8DLJ - chains B and C of the 4 polymer chains in the assembly; structure by electron microscopy, 2.91 A resolution.

Chain B (and C):
Name: Spike glycoprotein
Source organism: Severe acute respiratory syndrome coronavirus 2
Notes: chain C of this document is another copy of the same molecule, construct and numbering; everything in this record applies to it too
UniProt: P0DTC2 (SPIKE_SARS2); residue numbers follow UniProt; this construct covers 1-1208
Chain sequence (1288 residues; numbered 1 to 1288; the number before each row is that of its first residue):
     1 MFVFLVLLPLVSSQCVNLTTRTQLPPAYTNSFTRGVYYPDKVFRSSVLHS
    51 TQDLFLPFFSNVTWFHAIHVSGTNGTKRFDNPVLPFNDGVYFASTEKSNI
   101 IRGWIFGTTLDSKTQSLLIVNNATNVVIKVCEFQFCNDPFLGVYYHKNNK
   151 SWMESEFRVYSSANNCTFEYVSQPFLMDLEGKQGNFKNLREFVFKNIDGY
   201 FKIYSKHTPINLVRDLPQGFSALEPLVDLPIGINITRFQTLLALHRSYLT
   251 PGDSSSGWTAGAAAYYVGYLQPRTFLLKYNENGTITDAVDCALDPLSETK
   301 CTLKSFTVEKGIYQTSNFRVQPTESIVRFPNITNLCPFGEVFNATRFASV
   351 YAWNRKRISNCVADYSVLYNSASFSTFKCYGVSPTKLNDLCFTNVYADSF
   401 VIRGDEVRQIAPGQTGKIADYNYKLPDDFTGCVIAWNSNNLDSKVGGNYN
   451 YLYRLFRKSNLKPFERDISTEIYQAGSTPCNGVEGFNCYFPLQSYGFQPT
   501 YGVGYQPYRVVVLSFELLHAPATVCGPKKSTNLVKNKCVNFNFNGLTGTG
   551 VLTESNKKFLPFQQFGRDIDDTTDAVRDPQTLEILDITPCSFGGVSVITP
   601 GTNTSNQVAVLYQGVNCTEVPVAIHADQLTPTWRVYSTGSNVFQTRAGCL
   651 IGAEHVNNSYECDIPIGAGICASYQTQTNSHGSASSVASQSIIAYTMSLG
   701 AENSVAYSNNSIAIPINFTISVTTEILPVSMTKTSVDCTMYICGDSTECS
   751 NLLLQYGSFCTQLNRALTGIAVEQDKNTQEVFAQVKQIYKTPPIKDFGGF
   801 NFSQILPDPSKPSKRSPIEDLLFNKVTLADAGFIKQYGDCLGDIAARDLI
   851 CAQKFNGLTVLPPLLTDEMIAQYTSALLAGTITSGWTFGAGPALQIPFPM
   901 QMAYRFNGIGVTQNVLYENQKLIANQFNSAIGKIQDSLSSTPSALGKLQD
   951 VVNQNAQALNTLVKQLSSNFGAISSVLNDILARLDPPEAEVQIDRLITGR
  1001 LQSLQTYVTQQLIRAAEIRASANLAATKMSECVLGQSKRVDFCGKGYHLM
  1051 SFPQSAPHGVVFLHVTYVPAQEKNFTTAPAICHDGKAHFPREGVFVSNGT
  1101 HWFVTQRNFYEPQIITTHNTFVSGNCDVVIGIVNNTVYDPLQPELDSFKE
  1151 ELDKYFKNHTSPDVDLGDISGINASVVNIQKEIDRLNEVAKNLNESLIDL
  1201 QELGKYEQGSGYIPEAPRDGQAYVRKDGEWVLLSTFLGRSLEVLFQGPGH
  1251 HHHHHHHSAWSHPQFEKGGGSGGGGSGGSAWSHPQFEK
Unresolved in the structure: 1-13, 69-76, 144-152, 177-184, 248-256, 621-640, 676-690, 828-855, 1148-1288
Construct notes: conflict Tyr501 (Asn in P0DTC2), Asp570 (Ala in P0DTC2), Gly614 (Asp in P0DTC2), His681 (Pro in P0DTC2), Gly682 (Arg in P0DTC2), Ser683 (Arg in P0DTC2), Ser685 (Arg in P0DTC2), Ile716 (Thr in P0DTC2), Pro817 (Phe in P0DTC2), Pro892 (Ala in P0DTC2), Pro899 (Ala in P0DTC2), Pro942 (Ala in P0DTC2), Ala982 (Ser in P0DTC2), Pro986 (Lys in P0DTC2), Pro987 (Val in P0DTC2), His1118 (Asp in P0DTC2); expression tag (1209-1288)
UniProt features mapped onto this chain:
  - region: Asn280 to Cys301 (Putative superantigen), Arg403 to Asp405 (Integrin-binding motif), Asn448 to Phe456 (Immunodominant HLA epitope recognized by the CD8+), Ser816 to Tyr837 (Fusion peptide 1), Lys835 to Phe855 (Fusion peptide 2), Asp1163 to Glu1202 (Heptad repeat 2)
  - site: Arg815, Ser816 (Cleavage)
  - glycosylation: Asn17 (N-linked (GlcNAc...) (complex) asparagine), Asn61 (N-linked (GlcNAc...) (hybrid) asparagine), Asn74 (N-linked (GlcNAc...) (complex) asparagine), Asn122 (N-linked (GlcNAc...) (hybrid) asparagine), Asn149 (N-linked (GlcNAc...) (complex) asparagine), Asn165 (N-linked (GlcNAc...) (complex) asparagine), Asn234 (N-linked (GlcNAc...) (high mannose) asparagine), Asn282 (N-linked (GlcNAc...) (complex) asparagine), Thr323 (O-linked (GalNAc) threonine), Ser325 (O-linked (HexNAc...) serine), Asn331 (N-linked (GlcNAc...) (complex) asparagine), Asn343 (N-linked (GlcNAc...) (complex) asparagine), Asn603 (N-linked (GlcNAc...) (hybrid) asparagine), Asn616 (N-linked (GlcNAc...) (complex) asparagine), Asn657 (N-linked (GlcNAc...) (complex) asparagine), Thr676 (O-linked (GlcNAc...) threonine), Thr678 (O-linked (GlcNAc...) threonine), Asn709 (N-linked (GlcNAc...) (high mannose) asparagine), Asn717 (N-linked (GlcNAc...) (hybrid) asparagine), Asn801 (N-linked (GlcNAc...) (hybrid) asparagine) and 6 more in UniProt
  - natural variant: Leu5 (L5F: In strain: Iota/B.1.526), Ser13 (S13I: In strain: Epsilon/B.1.427/B.1.429), Leu18 (L18F: In strain: Beta/B.1.351, Gamma/P.1 and 1 more), Thr19 (T19I: In strain: Omicron/BQ.1.1, Omicron/XBB.1.5 and 1 more; T19R: In strain: Delta/B.1.617.2, Omicron/BA.2 and 4 more), Thr20 (T20N: In strain: Gamma/P.1), Leu24 to Ala27 (sequence variant, change not given here; In strain: Omicron/BA.2, Omicron/BA.2.12.1 and 6 more), Pro26 (P26S: In strain: Gamma/P.1), Gln52 (Q52H: In strain: Omicron/EG.5.1), Ala67 (A67V: In strain: Eta/B.1.525, Omicron/BA.1), His69 to Val70 (deletion: In strain: Alpha/B.1.1.7, Eta/B.1.525 and 5 more), Gly75 (G75V: In strain: Lambda/C.37), Thr76 (T76I: In strain: Lambda/C.37), 81 further natural variant entries in UniProt
  - mutagenesis: His69 to Val70 (Increased incorporation of cleaved spike into virions), Asn121 (N121Q: Partial loss of biliverdin affinity), Arg190 (R190K: Partial loss of biliverdin affinity), Asn234 (N234Q: Increased resistance to neutralizing antibodies), Asn331 (N331Q: Reduced viral infectivity), Asn343 (N343Q: Reduced viral infectivity), Leu452 (L452R: Increased resistance to neutralizing antibodies. Decreases HLA binding to NF9 epitope. Increased binding affinity to human ACE2), Tyr453 (Y453F: Decreased HLA binding to NF9 epitope. Increased binding affinity to human ACE2), Ala475 (A475V: Increased resistance to neutralizing antibodies), Val483 (V483A: Increased resistance to neutralizing antibodies), Glu484 (E484D: Increased replication in human TMEM106B overexpressing cells), Phe490 (F490L: Increased resistance to neutralizing antibodies and human covalescent sera neutralization), 8 further mutagenesis entries in UniProt
Disulfide bonds: Cys15-Cys136, Cys131-Cys166, Cys291-Cys301, Cys336-Cys361, Cys379-Cys432, Cys391-Cys525, Cys480-Cys488, Cys538-Cys590, Cys617-Cys649, Cys662-Cys671, Cys738-Cys760, Cys743-Cys749, Cys1032-Cys1043, Cys1082-Cys1126
Glycans and other covalent adducts: N-acetylglucosamine (NAG) linked to Asn17, Asn61, Asn122, Asn165, Asn234, Asn282, Asn331, Asn343, Asn709, Asn717, Asn801, Asn1074, Asn1098, Asn1134
From the paper describing this entry:
  - self-association interface (contacts with another copy of this molecule); pairs are residue here / residue on that copy: Asp570-Asn960 (hydrogen bond)
  - contacts within the chain: Asp570-Thr572 (hydrogen bond)

Interface between chain B and chain C:
Pairs across the interface (166; chain B residue first):
  Arg319(B) with Asp737(C), salt bridge; Met740(C), hydrogen bond; Gly744(C)
  Arg357(B) with Cys166(C), hydrogen bond (side chain-backbone); Thr167(C), hydrogen bond (side chain-backbone); Phe168(C)
  Ser359(B) with Thr167(C)
  Asn360(B) with Phe168(C); Glu169(C), hydrogen bond (side chain-backbone)
  Ala520(B) with Gly232(C)
  Pro521(B) with Gly199(C); Tyr200(C), hydrophobic; Pro230(C), hydrophobic; Gly232(C)
  Asn540(B) with Asp745(C)
  Thr547(B) with Asn978(C)
  Thr549(B) with Asp745(C), hydrogen bond
  Phe559(B) with Phe43(C), hydrophobic
  Leu560(B) with Asn282(C)
  Phe562(B) with Tyr38(C); Lys41(C); Glu224(C); Pro225(C), hydrophobic
  Gln563(B) with Lys41(C); Val42(C), hydrogen bond (side chain-backbone); Phe43(C); Gly283(C)
  Gln564(B) with Lys41(C), hydrogen bond (backbone-backbone)
  Phe565(B) with Lys41(C), hydrogen bond (backbone-backbone); Val42(C); Phe43(C), hydrogen bond (backbone-backbone)
  Gly566(B) with Phe43(C)
  Arg567(B) with Val42(C); Phe43(C), hydrogen bond (backbone-backbone)
  Ile569(B) with Val47(C), hydrophobic; Lys964(C)
  Asp570(B) with Asn960(C); Val963(C); Lys964(C)
  Asp571(B) with His49(C), salt bridge; Lys964(C), salt bridge
  Thr572(B) with Asn856(C); Val963(C)
  Phe592(B) with Met740(C), hydrophobic; Gly857(C); Leu858(C); Thr859(C)
  Gln613(B) with Leu861(C)
  Arg646(B) with Thr866(C)
  Ala647(B) with Pro862(C), hydrophobic
  Pro665(B) with Leu864(C), hydrophobic
  Gly667(B) with Leu864(C)
  Ala668(B) with Pro863(C), hydrogen bond (backbone-backbone); Leu864(C); Thr866(C)
  Gly669(B) with Leu864(C), hydrogen bond (backbone-backbone); Met869(C)
  Met697(B) with Leu864(C); Leu865(C), hydrophobic; Met869(C), hydrophobic
  Leu699(B) with Ile788(C), hydrophobic; Met869(C); Gln872(C); Tyr873(C), hydrophobic
  Gly700(B) with Lys786(C); Ile788(C)
  Ala701(B) with Lys786(C), hydrogen bond (backbone-backbone); Gln787(C); Ile788(C), hydrogen bond (backbone-backbone)
  Glu702(B) with Ile788(C); Lys790(C), salt bridge
  Asn703(B) with Gln787(C), hydrogen bond; Ile788(C), hydrogen bond (backbone-backbone); Tyr789(C); Lys790(C)
  Val705(B) with Tyr789(C), hydrophobic; Thr883(C); Ala893(C), hydrophobic; Gln895(C)
  Ala706(B) with Gln895(C)
  Tyr707(B) with Pro792(C), hydrophobic; Asp796(C); Phe797(C), hydrophobic; Thr883(C); Ile896(C); Pro897(C), hydrophobic; Phe898(C), hydrogen bond (side chain-backbone)
  Ser708(B) with Pro897(C)
  Asn709(B) with Asp796(C); Pro897(C)
  Ser711(B) with Gln895(C); Pro897(C)
  Ile712(B) with Gln895(C); Ile896(C), hydrophobic
  Ala713(B) with Leu894(C); Gln895(C), hydrogen bond (backbone-backbone)
  Pro715(B) with Leu894(C), hydrophobic
  Gln957(B) with Arg765(C), hydrogen bond
  Thr961(B) with Ser758(C); Gln762(C), hydrogen bond
  Gln965(B) with Tyr756(C); Gly757(C); Ser758(C), hydrogen bond (side chain-backbone); Phe759(C)
  Ser968(B) with Gln755(C); Tyr756(C); Gly757(C)
  Asn969(B) with Gln755(C), hydrogen bond
  Phe970(B) with Gln755(C), hydrogen bond (backbone-backbone); Tyr756(C), hydrophobic
  Gly971(B) with Gln755(C)
  Asp985(B) with Thr415(C)
  Pro987(B) with Gly413(C); Asp427(C)
  Arg995(B) with Tyr756(C); Asp994(C), salt bridge
  Gln1002(B) with Phe759(C); Leu1001(C)
  Ser1003(B) with Phe759(C)
  Thr1006(B) with Gln1005(C)
  Thr1009(B) with Thr1009(C)
  Gln1010(B) with Leu1012(C)
  Ile1013(B) with Leu1012(C), hydrophobic
  Glu1017(B) with Arg1019(C)
  Arg1039(B) with Thr1027(C); Glu1031(C), salt bridge; Arg1039(C)
  Val1040(B) with Ser1030(C); Glu1031(C); Leu1034(C); Gly1035(C)
  Asp1041(B) with Gln784(C); Gly889(C); Ser1030(C); Leu1034(C)
  Lys1045(B) with Gly889(C), hydrogen bond (side chain-backbone)
  Gly1046(B) with Ala890(C)
  Tyr1047(B) with Trp886(C); Ala890(C)
  Pro1069(B) with Ala890(C); Pro892(C)
  Glu1072(B) with Pro892(C); Leu894(C)
  Asn1074(B) with Gln895(C), hydrogen bond
  Thr1077(B) with Pro897(C); Met900(C)
  Ala1078(B) with Met900(C)
  Pro1079(B) with Tyr917(C), hydrophobic
  Phe1089(B) with Asn914(C); Tyr917(C), hydrophobic
  Pro1090(B) with Gln913(C)
  Arg1091(B) with His1118(C), hydrogen bond
  Val1094(B) with Met900(C), hydrophobic; Tyr904(C)
  Arg1107(B) with Tyr904(C); Asn907(C), hydrogen bond; Gln913(C)
  His1118(B) with His1118(C)
  Phe1121(B) with Asn914(C)
  Ser1123(B) with Asn914(C), hydrogen bond; Glu918(C), hydrogen bond; Glu1111(C)
  Val1128(B) with Glu918(C)
  Val1129(B) with Tyr917(C), hydrophobic
  Leu1141(B) with Leu1141(C), hydrophobic; Glu1144(C)
Other interface residues (no listed pair), chain B (100 interface residues in all): Asn317, Asn394, Thr523, Lys557, Lys558, Ile666, Ile670, Ser704, Asn710, Pro986, Glu990, Gly999, Val1068, Val1122, Ile1130, Leu1145
Other interface residues (no listed pair), chain C (104 interface residues in all): Arg44, Asp198, Ile231, Tyr279, Glu773, Ile882, Thr887, Gly891, Pro899, Thr912, Gln920, Gln1113

Overview:
Chain B and chain C form an interface of 100 and 104 residues respectively, with 29 hydrogen bonds and 6 salt
bridges. Polar pairs include Arg319(B)-Asp737(C), Asp571(B)-His49(C) and Asp571(B)-Lys964(C). From the paper:
a self-association interface involving Asp570(B); contacts within the chain involving Asp570(B) and Thr572(B).
Both chains are Spike glycoprotein (Severe acute respiratory syndrome coronavirus 2). Entry 8DLJ (Cryo-EM
structure of SARS-CoV-2 Alpha (B.1.1.7) spike protein in complex with human ACE2) was determined by electron
microscopy, deposited together with 8DLK, 8DLM, 8DLN, 8DLP, 8DLQ, 8DLS and 6 further entries.
